4PDW - chains B and D of the 4 polymer chains in the assembly; structure by X-ray diffraction, 3.00 A resolution.

[Chain B]
Protein: Genome polyprotein
Source organism: Human rhinovirus 14
Notes: EC 3.4.22.29, 3.6.1.15, 3.4.22.28, 2.7.7.48; fragment: resdiues 70-331
UniProtKB: P03303 (POLG_HRV14); residues 1-262 here correspond to UniProt positions 70-331 (UniProt number = residue number + 69)
Amino-acid sequence (262 residues; each row starts with the number of its first residue):
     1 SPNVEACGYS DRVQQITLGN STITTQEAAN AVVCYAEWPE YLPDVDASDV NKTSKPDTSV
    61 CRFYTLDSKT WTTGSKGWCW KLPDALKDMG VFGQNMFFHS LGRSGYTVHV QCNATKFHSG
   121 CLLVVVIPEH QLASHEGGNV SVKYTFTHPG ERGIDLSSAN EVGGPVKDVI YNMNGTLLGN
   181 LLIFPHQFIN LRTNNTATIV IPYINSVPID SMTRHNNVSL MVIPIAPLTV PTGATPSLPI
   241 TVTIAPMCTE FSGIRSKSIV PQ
Disordered / not traced: 1-7

[Chain D]
Protein: Capsid protein VP4/VP2
Source organism: Rhinovirus B
UniProtKB: F5A5A0 (F5A5A0_9ENTO); residues 1-68 here correspond to UniProt positions 2-69 (UniProt number = residue number + 1)
Amino-acid sequence (68 residues; row label = number of the first residue in the row):
     1 GAQVSTQKSG SHENQNILTN GSNQTFTVIN YYKDAASTSS AGQSLSMDPS KFTEPVKDLM
    61 LKGAPALN
Disordered / not traced: 1-26

[Chain B / chain D interface]
Residue-residue contacts (23; chain B residue first):
  Y9(B) - N68(D)  hydrogen bond (backbone-side chain)
  S10(B) - N68(D)  hydrogen bond (side chain-backbone)
  D11(B) - A66(D)
  D11(B) - L67(D)
  D11(B) - N68(D)  hydrogen bond (backbone-side chain)
  R12(B) - L67(D)
  R12(B) - N68(D)  hydrogen bond (side chain-backbone)
  Q14(B) - D58(D)
  A29(B) - L67(D)  hydrophobic
  N30(B) - V56(D)
  N30(B) - K57(D)
  N30(B) - D58(D)  hydrogen bond (side chain-backbone)
  N30(B) - M60(D)
  A31(B) - V56(D)
  A31(B) - K57(D)  hydrogen bond (backbone-backbone)
  V32(B) - P55(D)
  V33(B) - P55(D)  hydrogen bond (backbone-backbone)
  V33(B) - K57(D)
  Y35(B) - K51(D)
  Y35(B) - F52(D)  hydrophobic
  A36(B) - K51(D)
  W38(B) - K57(D)
  T193(B) - L67(D)
Interface residues without a listed pair, chain B (15 interface residues in all): A28

[Summary]
Chain B and chain D form an interface of 15 and 10 residues respectively, with 7 hydrogen bonds. Among the
polar pairs are Y9(B)-N68(D), S10(B)-N68(D) and D11(B)-N68(D).
Chain B is Genome polyprotein (Human rhinovirus 14) and chain D is Capsid protein VP4/VP2 (Rhinovirus B); the
structure, A benzonitrile analogue inhibits rhinovirus replication, was determined by X-ray diffraction.
